6HIX - chains AK and AA of the 91 polymer chains in the assembly; structure by electron microscopy, 3.39 A resolution.

# Chain AK
Protein: Ribosomal protein L11, putative
Organism: Trypanosoma brucei brucei
UniProt: Q586R9 (Q586R9_TRYB2); numbering as in UniProt (aligned over 1-342)
Chain sequence (342 residues; each row starts with the number of its first residue):
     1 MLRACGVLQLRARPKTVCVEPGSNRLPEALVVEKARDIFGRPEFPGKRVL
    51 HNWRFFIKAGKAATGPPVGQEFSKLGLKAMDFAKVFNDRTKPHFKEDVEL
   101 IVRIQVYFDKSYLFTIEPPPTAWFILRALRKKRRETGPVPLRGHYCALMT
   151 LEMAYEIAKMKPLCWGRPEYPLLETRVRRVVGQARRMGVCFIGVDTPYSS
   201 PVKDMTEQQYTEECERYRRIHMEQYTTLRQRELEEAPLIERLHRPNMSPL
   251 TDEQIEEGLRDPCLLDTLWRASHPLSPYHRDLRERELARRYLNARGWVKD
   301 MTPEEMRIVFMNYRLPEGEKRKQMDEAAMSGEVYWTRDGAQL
Unresolved in the structure: 1-13, 337-342

# Chain AA
Molecule: 12S rRNA
Organism: Trypanosoma brucei brucei
Sequence (1178 nucleotides; each row starts with the number of its first residue; note: 5 numbers in that range are skipped by the numbering (no residue carries them; nothing is unmodelled there); a row labelled like 455A-455E holds insertion residues (455A, then the next letters in order)):
     1 AUUUUACCAAUUAAGAAGAAUAUUAUAAUAAUGGGUGUCUUAUAUUUUAA
    51 AUAAAUAUUUAAAUUCCGUGUAGUAAAUUUAUUAUUUGUAUUAUUUAUAU
   101 AAUAGGUGUAUUAUAUUUAAAUUUUAAAUUUGUUGUUUUAUAUUUAGAUA
   151 CAUAUUUAUAGAUUAAUAUAUUUAAAUAAUAUUUUAAAAUUUAUUGAACU
   201 GUAAUUAUUAGUUUAAUAUUUUUAGUUUGAUGUUGAAAUAUUUAAUUAAA
   251 GAUGUUACAGUUGUUCUAUAUGUACCAAAUAAAUAUAGUAAGAUUAUUUU
   301 AGUUGAAUUAAUAAAUAAAUAUUUAUUUUUCUUUGUAAAUAUUAUGAACA
   351 AUUUAAAAAUUAAUCUGUUUAACUAAAAUGUUAUAUAUAAUAAUCUAAGU
   401 UAAUUUGAAUAUUAAAAGUACAAGUAUAAUUUGUAAUUCUAAAGUAUA
   454 UU
455A-455E AAUGG
   456 UAUAUUUUUAGUAGGUAAAUGAAAAGUAUAAAUGGAUAUAACUUAAUAUU
   506 UAAUAUUUGUUUAAUGAAAAGUAUUUUAUUAUUAUAUUGUAUAGUAUUAU
   556 UAUAGUGUAUAGUUUUUUAAAAAUAUAAAAAUAUUGUUAAUAAAAUUAUC
   606 GUAUUUUAAGUGCGUUAAUUAAAUGCGUUUAUCUAAGAUAAUUAUUUAAG
   656 AUUAUUCUUGUAAAUAUAUUUAAAUAUUAAUAAUUCUUAAAAUAAAGAAA
   706 CAUCCUCAAUUGCAAUAUUAUUGUAGCAUAGUAAUUUCUUAACUAAGUAU
   756 UUAAUUUUUCCAUAGAAAAUUUUUAAAUUACAAGAAAGAAAAUAAAGUAU
   806 GAAUUAAUAUCAAAAUUUUAAUAAAAAUUAAAAAAUUAAAAUAGGGCAAG
   856 UCCUACUCUCCUUUACAAAAGAAACAUUAUGAUAUGUAAUUGUAUGUUUG
   906 AUUGGGGCAAUACUAUAUUUAUUUAUAUAGCAUAAGAACUAUAUUCUUUG
   956 AAAUUAUAAAAGGUUCGAGCAGGUUAACAAGCAUUAAAAAUAAAUGUGUU
  1006 UCAUCGUCUACUUAUUACCAUGAUUGAUUGUUCAUCAAAAUAGUAAUUCG
  1056 UUAGUUGGGUUAAAAUCGUUGUAAAGCAGAUUUGUUUAUAUAUUUAAUUU
  1106 UUAUAAUUAAUAAUAAUUAAUAUAAGUACGCAAGGAUUGAUUAUUGAAAA
  1156 AAGAAAGAAGAAUAUAAUUUAUA
Unresolved in the structure: 199-276, 304-316, 345-368, 455A-455E, 584-793, 849-874, 894-943, 956-1095, 1117-1155, 1177-1178
Sequence notes: conflict A448 (U1811 in 343546), A622 (U1985 in 343546), A636 (G1999 in 343546), G702 (A2065 in 343546), C706 (U2069 in 343546), C743 (G2106 in 343546), G752 (A2115 in 343546), U757 (A2120 in 343546), U760 (G2123 in 343546), U762 (G2125 in 343546), G789 (C2152 in 343546), G793 (U2156 in 343546), A875 (G2238 in 343546), G876 (A2239 in 343546), A877 (G2240 in 343546)
Ion coordination: Mg2+ site 1 near A30 (its only coordinating residue here); Mg2+ site 2 near A140 (its only coordinating residue here); Mg2+ site 3 near A146 (its only coordinating residue here); Mg2+ site 4: U396, U438, C439; Mg2+ site 5: A411, U413, A414

# How chain AK and chain AA interact
Pairs across the interface (68):
  Arg41(AK) - G399(AA)  base contact
  Phe44(AK) - A397(AA)  stacking on the base
  Val49(AK) - A397(AA)  sugar contact
  Leu50(AK) - A436(AA)  sugar contact
  His51(AK) - A435(AA)  sugar contact
  Asn52(AK) - A397(AA)  hydrogen bond to the sugar
  Asn52(AK) - A398(AA)  sugar contact
  Asn52(AK) - A435(AA)  hydrogen bond to the sugar
  Asn52(AK) - A436(AA)  phosphate contact
  Trp53(AK) - U434(AA)  base contact
  Arg54(AK) - A402(AA)  salt bridge to the phosphate
  Arg54(AK) - A411(AA)  hydrogen bond to the sugar
  Arg54(AK) - U412(AA)  salt bridge to the phosphate
  Arg54(AK) - U434(AA)  hydrogen bond to the phosphate
  Arg54(AK) - A435(AA)  salt bridge to the phosphate
  Phe55(AK) - A402(AA)  base contact
  Phe56(AK) - A402(AA)  stacking on the base
  Gln70(AK) - U432(AA)  hydrogen bond to the base
  Glu71(AK) - G433(AA)  hydrogen bond to the base
  Glu71(AK) - U434(AA)  base contact
  Lys74(AK) - G433(AA)  hydrogen bond to the base
  Lys74(AK) - U434(AA)  hydrogen bond to the base
  Ile101(AK) - U401(AA)  phosphate contact
  Arg103(AK) - A398(AA)  sugar contact
  Arg103(AK) - G399(AA)  sugar contact
  Arg103(AK) - A402(AA)  salt bridge to the phosphate
  Gln105(AK) - A397(AA)  hydrogen bond to the base
  Pro120(AK) - U401(AA)  phosphate contact
  Thr121(AK) - U400(AA)  hydrogen bond to the sugar
  Thr121(AK) - U401(AA)  hydrogen bond to the phosphate
  Ala122(AK) - A403(AA)  phosphate contact
  Ala122(AK) - U404(AA)  phosphate contact
  Arg133(AK) - U405(AA)  phosphate contact
  Arg133(AK) - A409(AA)  salt bridge to the phosphate
  Arg134(AK) - U405(AA)  hydrogen bond to the phosphate
  Arg134(AK) - U406(AA)  salt bridge to the phosphate
  Arg134(AK) - G407(AA)  salt bridge to the phosphate
  Thr136(AK) - U404(AA)  hydrogen bond to the sugar
  Thr136(AK) - U405(AA)  sugar contact
  Gly137(AK) - U404(AA)  sugar contact
  Pro138(AK) - U404(AA)  base contact
  Pro140(AK) - A417(AA)  sugar contact
  Leu141(AK) - U405(AA)  sugar contact
  Leu141(AK) - A416(AA)  sugar contact
  Arg142(AK) - U405(AA)  sugar contact
  Lys161(AK) - U400(AA)  phosphate contact
  Lys161(AK) - U401(AA)  salt bridge to the phosphate
  Leu163(AK) - G399(AA)  base contact
  Leu163(AK) - A423(AA)  base contact
  Thr175(AK) - A422(AA)  phosphate contact
  Thr175(AK) - A423(AA)  phosphate contact
  Arg178(AK) - C421(AA)  hydrogen bond to the sugar
  Arg178(AK) - A422(AA)  salt bridge to the phosphate
  Arg179(AK) - U400(AA)  hydrogen bond to the base
  Arg179(AK) - A420(AA)  base contact
  Arg179(AK) - C421(AA)  hydrogen bond to the base
  Arg179(AK) - A422(AA)  hydrogen bond to the base
  Gly182(AK) - A420(AA)  base contact
  Gln183(AK) - U400(AA)  sugar contact
  Gln183(AK) - U401(AA)  base contact
  Gln183(AK) - A403(AA)  hydrogen bond to the sugar
  Gln183(AK) - A420(AA)  hydrogen bond to the base
  Arg185(AK) - A420(AA)  sugar contact
  Arg186(AK) - U401(AA)  base contact
  Arg186(AK) - A403(AA)  base contact
  Arg186(AK) - A420(AA)  hydrogen bond to the base
  Met187(AK) - A403(AA)  sugar contact
  Met187(AK) - U404(AA)  sugar contact
Also at the interface, not in a pair above, chain AK (40 interface residues in all): Glu117, Glu135, Pro171

# Summary
The interface between chain AK and chain AA involves 40 residues on one side and 25 on the other, with 20
hydrogen bonds, 9 salt bridges and 2 aromatic stacking contacts. Polar pairs include Gln70(AK)-U432(AA),
Glu71(AK)-G433(AA) and Lys74(AK)-G433(AA).
Here chain AK is Ribosomal protein L11, putative and chain AA is 12S rRNA, both from Trypanosoma brucei
brucei. Entry 6HIX (Cryo-EM structure of the Trypanosoma brucei mitochondrial ribosome - This entry contains
the large mitoribosomal subunit) was determined by electron microscopy together with 6HIV, 6HIW, 6HIY and 6HIZ
from the same study.
